PDB entry 4FGN | X-ray diffraction, 3.20 A resolution | chains B and Z of the 4 polymer chains in the assembly

[Chain B]
Molecule: Large T antigen
Organism: Simian virus 40
Notes: EC 3.6.4.-; fragment: origin binding domain
UniProt: P03070 (LT_SV40); numbering as in UniProt (aligned over 131-260)
Chain sequence (132 residues; row label = number of the first residue in the row):
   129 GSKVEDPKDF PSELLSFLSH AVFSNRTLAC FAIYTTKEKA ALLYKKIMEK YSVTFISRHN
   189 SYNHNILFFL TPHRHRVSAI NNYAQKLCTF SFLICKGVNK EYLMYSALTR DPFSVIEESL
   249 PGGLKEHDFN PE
Unresolved in the structure: 129-133, 258-260
Sequence notes: expression tag (129-130)
Curated features (UniProtKB/Swiss-Prot):
  - DNA-binding region: Pro139 to Glu254 (T-ag OBD)
What the authors report for this chain:
  - binding site for Site I DNA: Ser147 to Phe159, Lys228
  - binding site for Site I DNA (chain Z): His203 to Ala207

[Chain Z]
Molecule: Site I DNA
Sequence (23 nucleotides; row label = number of the first residue in the row):
     1 AGGCCTCCAA AAAAGCCTCC TCA

[Interface between chain B and chain Z]
Contacting residue pairs (11):
  Asn153(B) with DC16(Z), hydrogen bond to the base
  Arg154(B) with DC17(Z), base contact
  Thr155(B) with DC16(Z), hydrogen bond to the phosphate
  Arg202(B) with DG15(Z), sugar contact; DC16(Z), phosphate contact
  His203(B) with DG15(Z), salt bridge to the phosphate
  Arg204(B) with DA14(Z), base contact; DG15(Z), hydrogen bond to the phosphate
  Ala207(B) with DA14(Z), phosphate contact; DG15(Z), phosphate contact
  Asn210(B) with DA14(Z), hydrogen bond to the phosphate
Also at the interface, not in a pair above, chain B (9 interface residues in all): Ser206
Also at the interface, not in a pair above, chain Z (5 interface residues in all): DA13

[Summary]
Chain B and chain Z form an interface of 9 and 5 residues respectively; the contacts include 4 hydrogen bonds
and 1 salt bridge. Polar contacts include Asn153(B)-DC16(Z), Thr155(B)-DC16(Z) and Arg204(B)-DG15(Z). The
paper reports a binding site for Site I DNA at Ser147(B) and Lys228(B); a binding site for Site I DNA (chain
Z) at His203(B).
Chain B is Large T antigen (Simian virus 40) and chain Z is Site I DNA; the structure, Crystal structure of
the SV40 large T-antigen origin bining domain bound to Site I DNA, was determined by X-ray diffraction.
